4P8W - chain A; structure by X-ray diffraction, 1.87 A resolution.

== Chain A ==
Protein: Chitinase-3-like protein 2
Source organism: Homo sapiens
Reference sequence: Q15782 (CH3L2_HUMAN); numbering as in UniProt (aligned over 27-390)
Amino-acid sequence (371 residues; row label = number of the first residue in the row):
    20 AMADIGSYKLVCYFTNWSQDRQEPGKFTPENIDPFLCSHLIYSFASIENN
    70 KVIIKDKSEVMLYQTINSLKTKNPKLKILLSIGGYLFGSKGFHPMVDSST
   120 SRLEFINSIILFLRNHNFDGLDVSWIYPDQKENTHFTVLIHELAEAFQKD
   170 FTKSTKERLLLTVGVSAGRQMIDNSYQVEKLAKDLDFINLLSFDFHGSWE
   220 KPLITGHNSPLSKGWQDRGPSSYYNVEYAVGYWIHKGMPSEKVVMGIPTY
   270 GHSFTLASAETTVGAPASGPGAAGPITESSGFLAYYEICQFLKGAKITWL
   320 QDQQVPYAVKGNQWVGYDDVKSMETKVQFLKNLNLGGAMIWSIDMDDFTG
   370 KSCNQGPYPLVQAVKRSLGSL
Unresolved in the structure: 20-26
Sequence notes: expression tag (20-26); engineered mutation V182 (Ala in Q15782), W318 (Arg in Q15782)
Curated features (UniProtKB/Swiss-Prot):
  - binding site (chitin): D75, K76, G102 to L105, Y146, L210 to D213, W360
  - glycosylation: N35 (N-linked (GlcNAc...) asparagine)
  - natural variant: V182 (A182V: this construct carries the variant), W318 (R318W: this construct carries the variant)
  - mutagenesis: S143 (S143D: Confers chitinase activity; when associated with E-145), I145 (I145E: Confers chitinase activity; when associated with D-143)
Disulfides: C31-C56, C308-C372
Reported in the primary citation:
  - mutagenesis - W36A, W360A: decreased binding to GlcNAc4
  - binding site for N-acetylglucosamine: W360
  - mutagenesis - Y243A: unchanged binding to GlcNAc2
  - mutagenesis - Y243A: unchanged binding to GlcNAc3
  - mutagenesis - W36A, Y243A, W360A (102-fold): decreased binding to GlcNAc6
  - mutagenesis - W36A, W360A: abolished binding to GlcNAc2
  - mutagenesis - W360A: decreased binding to GlcNAc5

== Summary ==
Curated annotation (UniProt) lists 12 chitin-binding residues and 2 mutagenesis sites. The paper reports a
binding site for N-acetylglucosamine at W360; W36A, Y243A and W360A reduce binding to GlcNAc6.
Chain A is Chitinase-3-like protein 2 (Homo sapiens); the structure, The crystal structures of YKL-39 in the
presence of chitooligosaccharides (GlcNAc4) were solved to resolutions of ..., was determined by X-ray
diffraction (same publication as 4P8V, 4P8X and 4P8U).
